PDB entry 8V9K | electron microscopy, 3.10 A resolution | chains A and S of the 59 polymer chains in the assembly

Chain A:
Molecule: 23S Ribosomal RNA
From: Mycolicibacterium smegmatis MC2 155
Sequence (3164 nucleotides; row label = number of the first residue in the row; numbers below 1 keep their minus sign (U-2 is residue -2)):
    -2 UUGUAAGUGU UUAAGGGCGC AUGGUGGAUG CCUUGGCACU GGGAGCCGAU GAAGGACGUA
    58 GGAGGCUGCG AUAAGCCUCG GGGAGCUGUC AACCGAGCGU UGAUCCGAGG AUGUCCGAAU
   118 GGGGAAACCC GGCACGAGUG AUGUCGUGUC ACCAGGCGCU GAAUAUAUAG GCGUCUGGGG
   178 GGAACGCGGG GAAGUGAAAC AUCUCAGUAC CCGUAGGAAG AGAAAACAAA AUGUGAUUCC
   238 GUGAGUAGUG GCGAGCGAAA GCGGAGGAUG GCUAAACCGU AUGCAUGUGA UACCGGGUAG
   298 GGGUUGUGUG UGCGGGGUUG UGGGACCUAU CUUUCCGGCU CUACCUGGCU GGAGGGCAGU
   358 GAGAAAAUGU UGUGGUUAGC GGAAAUGGCU UGGGAUGGCC UGCCGUAGAC GGUGAGAGCC
   418 CGGUACGUGA AAACCCGACG UCUGUCUUGA UGGUGUUCCC GAGUAGCAGC GGGCCCGUGG
   478 AAUCUGCUGU GAAUCUGCCG GGACCACCCG GUAAGCCUGA AUACUUCCCA GUGACCGAUA
   538 GCGGAUUAGU ACCGUGAGGG AAUGGUGAAA AGUACCCCGG GAGGGGAGUG AAAGAGUACC
   598 UGAAACCGUG CGCUUACAAU CCGUCAGAGC CCUCGACGUG UCGUGGGGUG AUGGCGUGCC
   658 UUUUGAAGAA UGAGCCUGCG AGUCAGGGAC AUGUCGCGAG GUUAACCCGG GUGGGGUAGC
   718 CGCAGCGAAA GCGAGUCUGA AUAGGGCGUA UCCACACAAG AGUGUGUGGU GUAGUGGUGU
   778 GUUCUGGACC CGAAGCGGAG UGAUCUACCC AUGGCCAGGG UGAAGCGCGG GUAAGACCGC
   838 GUGGAGGCCC GAACCCACUU AGGUUGAAGA CUGAGGGGAU GAGCUGUGGG UAGGGGUGAA
   898 AGGCCAAUCA AACUCCGUGA UAGCUGGUUC UCCCCGAAAU GCAUUUAGGU GCAGCGUCGC
   958 AUGUUUCUUG CCGGAGGUAG AGCUACUGGA UGGCCGAUGG GCCCCACAGG GUUACUGACG
  1018 UCAGCCAAAC UCCGAAUGCC GGUAAGUCCA AGAGUGCGGC AGUGGGACGG CGGGGGAUAA
  1078 GCUCCGUGCG UCGAGAGGGA AACAGCCCAG AUCGCCGGCU AAGGCCCCUA AGCGUGUGCU
  1138 AAGUGGAAAA GGAUGUGCAG UCGCGAAGAC AACCAGGAGG UUGGCUUAGA AGCAGCCACC
  1198 CUUGAAAGAG UGCGUAAUAG CUCACUGGUC AAGUGAUUGU GCGCCGAUAA UGUAGCGGGG
  1258 CUCAAGCACA CCGCCGAAGC CGCGGCAGCC AACGUGUUGG CUGGGUAGGG GAGCGUCCUG
  1318 CAUCCGGUGA AGCCGCCGAG UGAUCGAGUG GUGGAGGGUG UGGGAGUGAG AAUGCAGGCA
  1378 UGAGUAGCGA UUAGGCAAGU GAGAACCUUG CCCGCCGAAA GACCAAGGGU UCCUGGGCCA
  1438 GGCCAGUCCG CCCAGGGUGA GUCGGGACCU AAGGCGAGGC CGACAGGCGU AGUCGAUGGA
  1498 CAACGGGUUG AUAUUCCCGU ACCCGUGUAU GUGCGUCCAU GAUGAAUCAG CGGUACUAAC
  1558 CAUCCAAAAC CACCGUGACC GCACCUUUCG GGGUGUGGCG UUGGUGGGGC UGCAUGGGAC
  1618 CUUCGUUGGU AGUAGUCAAG CGAUGGGGUG ACGCAGGAAG GUAGCCGUAC CGGUCAGUGG
  1678 UAAUACCGGG GUAAGCCUGU AGGGAGUCAG AUAGGUAAAU CCGUCUGGCA UAUAUCCUGA
  1738 GAGGUGAUGC AUAGCCGAGU GAGGCGAAUU CGGUGAUCCU AUGCUGCCGA GAAAAGCCUC
  1798 UAGCGAGGAC AUACACGGCC CGUACCCCAA ACCAACACAG GUGGUCAGGU AGAGAAUACU
  1858 AAGGCGUACG AGUGAACUAU GGUUAAGGAA CUCGGCAAAA UGCCCCCGUA ACUUCGGGAG
  1918 AAGGGGGACC CACAUGGCGU GUAAGCCUUU ACGGCCCAAG CGUGAGUGGG UGGCACAAAC
  1978 CAGUGAGAAG CGACUGUUUA CUAAAAACAC AGGUCCGUGC GAAGUCGCAA GACGAUGUAU
  2038 ACGGACUGAC GCCUGCCCGG UGCUGGAAGG UUAAGAGGAC CCGUUAACUC CCUUUGGGGG
  2098 UGAAGCGGAG AAUUUAAGCC CCAGUAAACG GCGGUGGUAA CUAUAACCAU CCUAAGGUAG
  2158 CGAAAUUCCU UGUCGGGUAA GUUCCGACCU GCACGAAUGG CGUAACGACU UCUCAACUGU
  2218 CUCAACCAUA GACUCGGCGA AAUUGCACUA CGAGUAAAGA UGCUCGUUAC GCGCGGCAGG
  2278 ACGAAAAGAC CCCGGGACCU UCACUACAAC UUGGUAUUGG UGCUCGAUAC GGUUUGUGUA
  2338 GGAUAGGUGG GAGACUGUGA AGCUCACACG CCAGUGUGGG UGGAGUCGUU GUUGAAAUAC
  2398 CACUCUGAUC GUAUUGGGCC UCUAACCUCG GACCGUAUAU CCGGUUCAGG GACAGUGCCU
  2458 GGUGGGUAGU UUAACUGGGG CGGUUGCCUC CUAAAAUGUA ACGGAGGCGC CCAAAGGUUC
  2518 CCUCAACCUG GACGGCAAUC AGGUGUUGAG UGUAAGUGCA CAAGGGAGCU UGACUGCGAG
  2578 ACGGACAUGU CGAGCAGGGA CGAAAGUCGG GACUAGUGAU CCGGCACCUC UGAGUGGAAG
  2638 GGGUGUCGCU CAACGGAUAA AAGGUACCCC GGGGAUAACA GGCUGAUCUU CCCCAAGAGU
  2698 CCAUAUCGAC GGGAUGGUUU GGCACCUCGA UGUCGGCUCG UCGCAUCCUG GGGCUGGAGC
  2758 AGGUCCCAAG GGUUGGGCUG UUCGCCCAUU AAAGCGGCAC GCGAGCUGGG UUUAGAACGU
  2818 CGUGAGACAG UUCGGUCUCU AUCCGCCGCG CGCGUCAGAA GCUUGAGGAA ACCUGUCCCU
  2878 AGUACGAGAG GACCGGGACG GACGAACCUC UGGUAUACCA GUUGUCCCAC CAGGGGCACG
  2938 GCUGGAUAGC CACGUUCGGA CAGGAUAACC GCUGAAAGCA UCUAAGCGGG AAACCUCUUC
  2998 CAAGACCAGG CUUCUCACCC UCUAGGAGGG AUAAGGCCCC CCGCAGACCA CGGGAUUGAU
  3058 AGACCAGACC UGGAAGCCUA GUAAUAGGUG CAGGGAACUG GCACUAACCG GCCGAAAACU
  3118 UACAACACCC CAUAAUCGUU GUAAGAAGAA AACAUUGACG CACC
Disordered / not traced: -2 to 1, 1567-1604, 3121-3161

Chain S:
Molecule: Large ribosomal subunit protein bL20
From: Mycolicibacterium smegmatis MC2 155
UniProt: A0QYU6 (RL20_MYCS2); residue numbers follow UniProt; this construct covers 1-129
Chain sequence (129 residues; numbered 1 to 129; the number before each row is that of its first residue):
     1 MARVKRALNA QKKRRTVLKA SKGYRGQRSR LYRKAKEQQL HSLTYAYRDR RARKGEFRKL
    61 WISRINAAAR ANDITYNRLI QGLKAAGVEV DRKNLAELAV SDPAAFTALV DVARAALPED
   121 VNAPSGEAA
Disordered / not traced: 1, 126-129

Chain A / chain S interface:
Residue-residue contacts - 147 pairs, chain A then chain S:
  G14(A) - Arg25(S)  sugar contact
  C15(A) - Gly23(S)  phosphate contact
  C15(A) - Tyr24(S)  sugar contact
  C15(A) - Gly26(S)  hydrogen bond to the phosphate
  C15(A) - Arg30(S)  salt bridge to the phosphate
  G16(A) - Lys22(S)  phosphate contact
  G16(A) - Gly23(S)  hydrogen bond to the phosphate
  C17(A) - Lys22(S)  phosphate contact
  U26(A) - Lys5(S)  salt bridge to the phosphate
  U26(A) - Ala7(S)  sugar contact
  G27(A) - Lys5(S)  phosphate contact
  C532(A) - Ala2(S)  phosphate contact
  C533(A) - Ala2(S)  phosphate contact
  C533(A) - Arg3(S)  hydrogen bond to the phosphate
  G534(A) - Arg3(S)  salt bridge to the phosphate
  A537(A) - Arg3(S)  sugar contact
  A602(A) - Leu31(S)  phosphate contact
  C618(A) - Arg28(S)  base contact
  C619(A) - Arg25(S)  sugar contact
  C619(A) - Arg28(S)  hydrogen bond to the base
  C619(A) - Gln38(S)  hydrogen bond to the phosphate
  C619(A) - Tyr45(S)  phosphate contact
  G620(A) - Tyr24(S)  phosphate contact
  G620(A) - Arg25(S)  hydrogen bond to the phosphate
  G620(A) - Arg28(S)  phosphate contact
  G620(A) - Gln38(S)  sugar contact
  G620(A) - Ser42(S)  hydrogen bond to the sugar
  G620(A) - Tyr45(S)  base contact
  G620(A) - Arg48(S)  base contact
  U621(A) - Tyr24(S)  hydrogen bond to the phosphate
  U621(A) - Ser42(S)  sugar contact
  U621(A) - Tyr45(S)  hydrogen bond to the sugar
  U621(A) - Ala46(S)  sugar contact
  U621(A) - Asp49(S)  hydrogen bond to the sugar
  C622(A) - Asp49(S)  sugar contact
  C622(A) - Arg53(S)  hydrogen bond to the phosphate
  A623(A) - Arg53(S)  salt bridge to the phosphate
  G651(A) - Asp49(S)  hydrogen bond to the base
  G651(A) - Glu56(S)  sugar contact
  C652(A) - Arg48(S)  hydrogen bond to the base
  G653(A) - Tyr45(S)  hydrogen bond to the sugar
  G653(A) - Arg48(S)  hydrogen bond to the sugar
  G655(A) - Glu37(S)  hydrogen bond to the base
  G655(A) - His41(S)  hydrogen bond to the phosphate
  C656(A) - His41(S)  salt bridge to the phosphate
  A670(A) - Arg33(S)  sugar contact
  C672(A) - Leu31(S)  sugar contact
  C672(A) - Arg33(S)  salt bridge to the phosphate
  C672(A) - Lys34(S)  salt bridge to the phosphate
  C673(A) - Leu31(S)  phosphate contact
  C673(A) - Arg33(S)  salt bridge to the phosphate
  U674(A) - Gln11(S)  phosphate contact
  U674(A) - Arg14(S)  salt bridge to the phosphate
  G675(A) - Ala7(S)  phosphate contact
  G675(A) - Gln11(S)  hydrogen bond to the phosphate
  G675(A) - Arg14(S)  salt bridge to the phosphate
  C676(A) - Arg6(S)  salt bridge to the phosphate
  G677(A) - Arg6(S)  salt bridge to the phosphate
  A1108(A) - Tyr47(S)  sugar contact
  A1108(A) - Arg51(S)  sugar contact
  C1110(A) - Tyr47(S)  hydrogen bond to the phosphate
  C1110(A) - Arg51(S)  salt bridge to the phosphate
  G1111(A) - Arg50(S)  salt bridge to the phosphate
  G1111(A) - Arg51(S)  salt bridge to the phosphate
  C1112(A) - Arg50(S)  phosphate contact
  C1112(A) - Arg53(S)  salt bridge to the phosphate
  C1112(A) - Lys54(S)  salt bridge to the phosphate
  C1113(A) - Arg53(S)  salt bridge to the phosphate
  C1113(A) - Lys54(S)  salt bridge to the phosphate
  C1113(A) - Phe57(S)  stacking on the base
  C1113(A) - Trp61(S)  sugar contact
  C1113(A) - Lys93(S)  phosphate contact
  G1114(A) - Asp91(S)  phosphate contact
  G1114(A) - Lys93(S)  phosphate contact
  G1115(A) - Arg58(S)  salt bridge to the phosphate
  G1115(A) - Asp91(S)  phosphate contact
  G1115(A) - Arg92(S)  salt bridge to the phosphate
  C1116(A) - Arg58(S)  salt bridge to the phosphate
  C1116(A) - Lys84(S)  salt bridge to the phosphate
  C1116(A) - Arg92(S)  salt bridge to the phosphate
  A1127(A) - Lys59(S)  sugar contact
  A1127(A) - Ile62(S)  phosphate contact
  A1127(A) - Ser63(S)  sugar contact
  A1128(A) - Ile62(S)  sugar contact
  A1128(A) - Asn66(S)  hydrogen bond to the phosphate
  A1128(A) - Tyr76(S)  sugar contact
  G1129(A) - Asn66(S)  hydrogen bond to the phosphate
  G1129(A) - Arg70(S)  salt bridge to the phosphate
  G1129(A) - Thr75(S)  phosphate contact
  G1129(A) - Tyr76(S)  phosphate contact
  G1129(A) - Asn77(S)  phosphate contact
  G1129(A) - Arg78(S)  base contact
  C1130(A) - Arg70(S)  salt bridge to the phosphate
  G1131(A) - Asn122(S)  base contact
  U1132(A) - Asn122(S)  sugar contact
  C1268(A) - Asn122(S)  hydrogen bond to the sugar
  C1268(A) - Ala123(S)  hydrogen bond to the sugar
  C1268(A) - Pro124(S)  phosphate contact
  C1269(A) - Arg78(S)  hydrogen bond to the base
  C1269(A) - Val121(S)  hydrogen bond to the sugar
  C1269(A) - Asn122(S)  sugar contact
  C1269(A) - Ala123(S)  sugar contact
  C1269(A) - Pro124(S)  phosphate contact
  C1269(A) - Ser125(S)  phosphate contact
  G1270(A) - Asn77(S)  hydrogen bond to the sugar
  G1270(A) - Arg78(S)  sugar contact
  G1270(A) - Gln81(S)  sugar contact
  C1271(A) - Tyr76(S)  sugar contact
  C1271(A) - Asn77(S)  sugar contact
  C1271(A) - Lys84(S)  salt bridge to the phosphate
  C1272(A) - Arg58(S)  salt bridge to the phosphate
  C1272(A) - Ile62(S)  phosphate contact
  C1272(A) - Tyr76(S)  phosphate contact
  C1272(A) - Arg92(S)  salt bridge to the phosphate
  G1273(A) - Arg58(S)  salt bridge to the phosphate
  A1275(A) - Tyr47(S)  base contact
  A1275(A) - Arg51(S)  hydrogen bond to the sugar
  G1312(A) - Asn9(S)  hydrogen bond to the sugar
  G1312(A) - Lys12(S)  hydrogen bond to the sugar
  U1313(A) - Val4(S)  base contact
  U1313(A) - Asn9(S)  sugar contact
  U1313(A) - Lys12(S)  salt bridge to the phosphate
  C1314(A) - Val4(S)  sugar contact
  C1330(A) - Leu8(S)  phosphate contact
  C1330(A) - Arg15(S)  salt bridge to the phosphate
  C1331(A) - Arg15(S)  salt bridge to the phosphate
  C1333(A) - Lys19(S)  salt bridge to the phosphate
  C1342(A) - Lys12(S)  salt bridge to the phosphate
  G1361(A) - Ala2(S)  base contact
  G1363(A) - Ala2(S)  hydrogen bond to the phosphate
  G1363(A) - Arg3(S)  sugar contact
  G1363(A) - Val4(S)  hydrogen bond to the sugar
  G1365(A) - Arg6(S)  sugar contact
  G1365(A) - Asn9(S)  base contact
  A1366(A) - Arg6(S)  salt bridge to the phosphate
  A1366(A) - Ala10(S)  phosphate contact
  A1366(A) - Lys13(S)  salt bridge to the phosphate
  G1367(A) - Arg33(S)  sugar contact
  G1367(A) - Lys36(S)  base contact
  G1367(A) - Glu37(S)  hydrogen bond to the base
  G2242(A) - Lys34(S)  hydrogen bond to the sugar
  C2243(A) - Gln27(S)  sugar contact
  C2243(A) - Arg28(S)  hydrogen bond to the sugar
  C2243(A) - Lys34(S)  salt bridge to the phosphate
  A2244(A) - Gly26(S)  phosphate contact
  A2244(A) - Gln27(S)  hydrogen bond to the phosphate
  C2245(A) - Arg25(S)  salt bridge to the phosphate
Other interface residues (no listed pair), chain A (76 interface residues in all): C603, U646, G671, C927, U1126, C1315, G1329, U1341, A1362, U1364
Other interface residues (no listed pair), chain S (66 interface residues in all): Ser29, Tyr32, Ile80

In short:
76 residues of chain A and 66 residues of chain S are in contact; the contacts include 35 hydrogen bonds, 39
salt bridges and 1 aromatic stacking contact. Among the polar pairs are C619(A)-Arg28(S), G651(A)-Asp49(S) and
C652(A)-Arg48(S).
Here chain A is 23S Ribosomal RNA and chain S is Large ribosomal subunit protein bL20, both from
Mycolicibacterium smegmatis MC2 155. Entry 8V9K (Cryo-EM structure of the Mycobacterium smegmatis 70S ribosome
in complex with hibernation factor Rv2629 (Balon) (Structure ...) was determined by electron microscopy (same
publication as 8V9J and 8V9L).
